PDB entry 5JPM | X-ray diffraction, 3.75 A resolution | chains B and J of the 5 polymer chains in the assembly

Chain B:
Name: Complement C4-A
Organism: Homo sapiens
UniProt: P0C0L4 (CO4A_HUMAN); residue numbers follow UniProt; this construct covers 680-1446
Sequence (767 residues; row label = number of the first residue in the row):
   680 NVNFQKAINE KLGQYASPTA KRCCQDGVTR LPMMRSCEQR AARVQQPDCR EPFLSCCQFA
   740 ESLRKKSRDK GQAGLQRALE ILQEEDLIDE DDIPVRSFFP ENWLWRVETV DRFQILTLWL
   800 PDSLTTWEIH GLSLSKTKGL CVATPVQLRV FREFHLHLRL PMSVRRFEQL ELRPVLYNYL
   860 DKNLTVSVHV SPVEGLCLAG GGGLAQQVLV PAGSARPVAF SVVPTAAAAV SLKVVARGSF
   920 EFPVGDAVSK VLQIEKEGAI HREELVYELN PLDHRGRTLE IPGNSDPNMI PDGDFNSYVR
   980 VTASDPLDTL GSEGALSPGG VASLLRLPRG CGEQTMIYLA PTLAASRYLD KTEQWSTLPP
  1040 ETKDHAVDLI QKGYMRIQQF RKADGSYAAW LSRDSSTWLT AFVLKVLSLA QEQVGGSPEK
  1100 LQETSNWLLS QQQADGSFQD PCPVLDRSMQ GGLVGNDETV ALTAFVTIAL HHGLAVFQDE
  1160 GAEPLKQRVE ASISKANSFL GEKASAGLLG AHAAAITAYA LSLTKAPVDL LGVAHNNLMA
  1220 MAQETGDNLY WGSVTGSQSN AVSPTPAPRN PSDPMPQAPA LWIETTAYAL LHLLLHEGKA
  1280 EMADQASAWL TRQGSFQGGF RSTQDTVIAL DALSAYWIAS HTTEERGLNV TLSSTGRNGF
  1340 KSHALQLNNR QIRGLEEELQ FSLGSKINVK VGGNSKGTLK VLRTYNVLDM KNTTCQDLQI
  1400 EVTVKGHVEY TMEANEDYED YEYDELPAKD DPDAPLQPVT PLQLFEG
Unresolved in the structure: 680, 1421-1446
Differences from the reference sequence: variant Ser-1201 (Thr in P0C0L4)
Modified residues: Tyr-1417 (O-sulfo-L-tyrosine; TYS); Tyr-1420 (O-sulfo-L-tyrosine; TYS)
Disulfides: Cys-702/Cys-728, Cys-703/Cys-735, Cys-716/Cys-736
Covalently attached groups: N-acetylglucosamine (NAG) linked to Asn-862, Asn-1328
UniProt features mapped onto this chain:
  - site: Arg-756, Ala-757 (Cleavage)
  - modified residue: Ser-918 (Phosphoserine), Tyr-1417 (Sulfotyrosine), Tyr-1420 (Sulfotyrosine), Tyr-1422 (Sulfotyrosine)
  - glycosylation: Asn-862 (N-linked (GlcNAc...) asparagine), Thr-1244 (O-linked (GalNAc...) threonine), Asn-1328 (N-linked (GlcNAc...) (complex) asparagine), Asn-1391 (N-linked (GlcNAc...) asparagine)
  - cross-link: Cys-1010 to Gln-1013 (Isoglutamyl cysteine thioester (Cys-Gln))
  - natural variant: Pro-726 (P726L: In allotype C4A3a), Asp-1073 (D1073G: In allotype C4A1, allotype C4A2), Asn-1176 (N1176S: In allotype C4A1), Ser-1201 (T1201S: In allotype C4A4; this construct carries the variant), Val-1207 (V1207A: In allotype C4A1, allotype C4A13), Leu-1210 (L1210R: In allotype C4A1, allotype C4A13), Ser-1286 (S1286A: In allotype C4A1, allotype C4A3a, allotype C4A6)
Reported in the primary citation:
  - conformationally variable residues (register shift): Leu-951 to Ala-994, Asn-1347 to Lys-1375

Chain J:
Name: Mannan-binding lectin serine protease 2
Organism: Homo sapiens
Notes: EC 3.4.21.104
UniProt: O00187 (MASP2_HUMAN); residues 445-686 here = UniProt positions 445-686
Sequence (242 residues; numbered 445 to 686; the number before each row is that of its first residue):
   445 IYGGQKAKPG DFPWQVLILG GTTAAGALLY DNWVLTAAHA VYEQKHDASA LDIRMGTLKR
   505 LSPHYTQAWS EAVFIHEGYT HDAGFDNDIA LIKLNNKVVI NSNITPICLP RKEAESFMRT
   565 DDIGTASGWG LTQRGFLARN LMYVDIPIVD HQKCTAAYEK PPYPRGSVTA NMLCAGLESG
   625 GKDSCRGDAG GALVFLDSET ERWFVGGIVS WGSMNCGEAG QYGVYTKVIN YIPWIENIIS
   685 DF
Differences from the reference sequence: engineered mutation Ala-633 (Ser in O00187)
Disulfides: Cys-598/Cys-618, Cys-629/Cys-660
UniProt features mapped onto this chain:
  - active site (Charge relay system): His-483, Asp-532

Interface between chain B and chain J:
Contacting residue pairs - 61 pairs, chain B then chain J:
  Lys-744(B) / Phe-580(J)
  Lys-745(B) / Phe-580(J)
  Arg-747(B) / Phe-580(J)
  Asp-748(B) / Leu-575(J)
  Asp-748(B) / Leu-581(J)
  Lys-749(B) / Gly-579(J)  hydrogen bond (side chain-backbone)
  Lys-749(B) / Phe-580(J)
  Lys-749(B) / Arg-630(J)  hydrogen bond (backbone-side chain)
  Gly-750(B) / Arg-630(J)
  Gln-751(B) / Arg-630(J)
  Ala-752(B) / Arg-630(J)
  Ala-752(B) / Met-658(J)  hydrophobic
  Gly-753(B) / Met-658(J)
  Leu-754(B) / Tyr-607(J)  hydrophobic
  Leu-754(B) / Pro-608(J)
  Leu-754(B) / Trp-655(J)
  Leu-754(B) / Gly-656(J)  hydrogen bond (backbone-backbone)
  Gln-755(B) / His-483(J)
  Gln-755(B) / Phe-529(J)
  Arg-756(B) / His-483(J)
  Arg-756(B) / Asp-627(J)  salt bridge
  Arg-756(B) / Ser-628(J)  hydrogen bond (side chain-backbone)
  Arg-756(B) / Cys-629(J)
  Arg-756(B) / Arg-630(J)
  Arg-756(B) / Gly-631(J)  hydrogen bond (backbone-backbone)
  Arg-756(B) / Asp-632(J)  hydrogen bond (backbone-backbone)
  Arg-756(B) / Ala-633(J)  hydrogen bond (backbone-backbone)
  Arg-756(B) / Val-653(J)
  Arg-756(B) / Ser-654(J)  hydrogen bond (backbone-backbone)
  Arg-756(B) / Trp-655(J)
  Arg-756(B) / Gly-656(J)
  Arg-756(B) / Ser-657(J)  hydrogen bond (side chain-backbone)
  Ala-757(B) / His-483(J)
  Ala-757(B) / Ala-484(J)  hydrophobic
  Ala-757(B) / Gly-631(J)
  Ala-757(B) / Ala-633(J)
  Leu-758(B) / Thr-466(J)
  Leu-758(B) / Thr-467(J)  hydrogen bond (backbone-backbone)
  Leu-758(B) / Leu-581(J)  hydrophobic
  Leu-758(B) / Gly-631(J)
  Glu-759(B) / Gly-465(J)
  Glu-759(B) / Thr-466(J)
  Ile-760(B) / Gly-464(J)
  Ile-760(B) / Gly-465(J)  hydrogen bond (backbone-backbone)
  Ile-760(B) / Thr-466(J)
  Ile-760(B) / Thr-467(J)
  Val-1407(B) / Gly-464(J)
  Glu-1408(B) / Arg-498(J)  salt bridge
  Glu-1408(B) / Tyr-509(J)
  Met-1411(B) / Thr-467(J)
  Asp-1416(B) / Arg-583(J)  hydrogen bond (backbone-side chain)
  Tyr-1417(B) / Lys-503(J)
  Tyr-1417(B) / Leu-505(J)
  Tyr-1417(B) / Ser-506(J)
  Asp-1419(B) / Arg-583(J)  salt bridge
  Tyr-1420(B) / Lys-450(J)
  Tyr-1420(B) / Arg-578(J)
  Tyr-1420(B) / Ala-582(J)
  Tyr-1420(B) / Arg-583(J)
  Tyr-1420(B) / Asn-584(J)
  Tyr-1420(B) / Met-586(J)
Also at the interface, not in a pair above, chain J (41 interface residues in all): Arg-504, Pro-507, Thr-576, Cys-660

Overview:
The interface between chain B and chain J involves 23 residues on one side and 41 on the other; the contacts
include 12 hydrogen bonds and 3 salt bridges. Among the polar pairs are Arg-756(B)/Asp-627(J),
Glu-1408(B)/Arg-498(J) and Asp-1419(B)/Arg-583(J). N-acetylglucosamine is covalently linked to Asn-862(B) and
Asn-1328(B). From the paper: conformational variability at Leu-951(B) and Asn-1347(B).
Here chain B is Complement C4-A and chain J is Mannan-binding lectin serine protease 2, both from Homo
sapiens. Entry 5JPM (Structure of the complex of human complement C4 with MASP-2 rebuilt using iMDFF) was
determined by X-ray diffraction together with 5JPN and 5JTW from the same study.
